6YW5 - chains CC and aa of the 38 polymer chains in the assembly; structure by electron microscopy, 2.85 A resolution.

== Chain CC ==
Protein: Ribosomal protein S5, mitochondrial
Source organism: Neurospora crassa OR74A
UniProtKB: P23351 (RMS5_NEUCR); numbering as in UniProt (aligned over 1-508)
Amino-acid sequence (508 residues; row label = number of the first residue in the row):
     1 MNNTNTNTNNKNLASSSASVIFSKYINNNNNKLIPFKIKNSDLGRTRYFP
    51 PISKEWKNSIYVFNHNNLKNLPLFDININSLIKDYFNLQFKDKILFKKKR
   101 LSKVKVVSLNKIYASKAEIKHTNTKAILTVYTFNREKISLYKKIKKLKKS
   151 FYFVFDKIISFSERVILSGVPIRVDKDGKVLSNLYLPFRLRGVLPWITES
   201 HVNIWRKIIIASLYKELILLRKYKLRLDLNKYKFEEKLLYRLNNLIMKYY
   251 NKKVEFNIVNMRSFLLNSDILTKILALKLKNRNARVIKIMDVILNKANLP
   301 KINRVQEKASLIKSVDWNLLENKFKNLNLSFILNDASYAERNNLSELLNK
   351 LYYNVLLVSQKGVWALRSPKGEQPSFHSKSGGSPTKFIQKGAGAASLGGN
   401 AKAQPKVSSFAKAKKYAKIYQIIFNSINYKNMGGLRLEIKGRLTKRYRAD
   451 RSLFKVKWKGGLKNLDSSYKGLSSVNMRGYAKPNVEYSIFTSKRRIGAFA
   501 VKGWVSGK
Unresolved in the structure: 1-16, 172-192, 370-402

== Chain aa ==
Molecule: 16S rRNA
Source organism: Neurospora crassa OR74A
Sequence (1864 nucleotides; numbered 1 to 1864; the number before each row is that of its first residue):
     1 GAUGUAAUAAAAAAAAUUUUUUUUAAUUUUAUAUUACAUCAAUAAAAAUA
    51 GAUGAGUUUGGUGAUGGCUCUGAUUGAACACUGUCCAAAUACUUGACACA
   101 UGCUAAUCGAACGUUUAAUUUUGGCCUAAGAAAGGGGUUUCAUCGUGGCU
   151 UAAGCUAAGGGGUUUAUUGUGGCUUAAGCUAAGGUUUAAUCUUUGACUUA
   201 AGCGGGUGUUUUAGGGGAACUUGUGCCCCUAAAACCUCUUAAUUAAAAGU
   251 GGUGUACAGGUGAGUAUAAUAUUUUUUCGCUUAACUUAAAGUGAAGGCAA
   301 AUCCUUCAUAUUGCAAAAGGAUAUCUUAGGCACCUGUUGAAAGGGGCCUA
   351 CUUAUAUUAUAUCCGCUUUAAGAGGAUGAGAAAAGUUUCAGAGAUAGGUA
   401 GUUGUUAAGGUCAUGGCUUAACAAGCCAAUAAUUCUCUUAGUCGAAGCUG
   451 AAAAGGCUGAUCGACCACAUUGGGAAUGAAAAAAUCCCAAGGCAAAUAGG
   501 UACAGCAGUGAGGAAUCUUGGUCAAUGGGCCCACGCCUGAACUGGUAACU
   551 UGGAGGAAUGAGGGGUCAACUUUGCAAAUGGAUGAGUGAUCGUUAGAAGA
   601 UCCUUAGUCCCCUGGUCUUCUUGACACAUGAGGUAUAUACUUCUAGUCCA
   651 UAUUGGGGGGAGACUCCACGUCGAUUUAUCGAGUAAAAUUCUGUAUACAU
   701 AUUGAUAAUGACAAUAUGUACAUUUGUCUUGACUAAUUACGUGCCAGCAG
   751 UCGCGGCAAUACGUAAGAGACUAGUGUUAAUCAUCAUAAAUAGGUUUAAA
   801 GGGUACUCAGACGGAAAAAUUCGCCCAAAUAUAGGGGACAAUUUUUCUAG
   851 AGUUUUAUGUAAGAAGGUCGUACUCUAGAGUGGAGAGAUAAAAUUCUGUG
   901 AUACCUAGGGGACGGGUAAAGGCGAAGGCAAUCUUUUAUGUAAAAACUGA
   951 CGUCGAAGGACGAAGGCAAAGGGAACAAAAAGGAUUAGAUACCCCAGUAG
  1001 UCUUUGCAGACAAUUAUGAAUGCCAUAGGUUAGAUUUUUAAUUUAGUCUA
  1051 UAAAUGAAAGUGUAAGCAUUUCACCUCAAGAGUAAGGCGGCAACGCAGGA
  1101 ACUGAAAUCACUAGACCGUUUCUGACACCAGCAAUGAAGUAUGUUAUUUA
  1151 AUUCGGUGACCCACGAAAAACCUUACCACAAUUUGAAUAUUAAUAAUAAU
  1201 GAUAUUAUUUUUUAUGCUUGAUAUGGCAAGCACUCAAUUUUCCCCUCCCC
  1251 GUAGGUUUGCCGCGGGGGGGGAGAAAAAAGAAAAAUAAUGGAUAAUAUAG
  1301 UAAAUACCAUAUUCCAACUAUAUUUAAUUAUUAAUACAAGUGUUGCACGG
  1351 CUGUCUUCAGUUGAUGUUGCGAAACUGUGGUUCGUUCCAUGGAAUUAACG
  1401 UAAACCCUUGCUUUAUUUGUAAAUAUUAUAAAGCAGUUCACCUUUAUAUA
  1451 GGAAAUGAUAAAAGGGAUCAAGACAAGUCAUCAUGGCCUAAAUAUUGUGG
  1501 GCUAUAGACGUGCCACAUUUUCCUAAACAAAGAGAUGCAAAAAUGUGAAU
  1551 UUUAGCUAAUCUCAAAAAAUAGGAUAAAAAUAUACAAGGAUUGUAGUCUG
  1601 AAAUUCGACUGCAUGAAUAAGAAAUUGCUAGUAAUCGUGAAUCACCAUGA
  1651 CACGGUGAAUAUUCCCUCGGAUUGGUACUAACCACUCGUCACAUGCUGAA
  1701 AGGAGUGCGUGCAAUAAGUUUGCUUUUCUGUUAUAAGUAAGUAGACAUAU
  1751 AGGUUUAGAUGUUAUAAUAGGAUCCUUCGUAUGCGCGGCUCUGAUUAGUG
  1801 UUAAGUCGAAAUACGGUUCGUGUAGUGGAAGUUGCACGGGACUUAUCAAU
  1851 GUUGAACAAUACGA
Unresolved in the structure: 1-47, 126-236, 327-358, 563-667, 1195-1328
Ion coordination: K+ site 1: U58, G753; Mg2+ site 1: U93, G262; K+ site 2: C257, A484; K+ site 3: G262, G264, G441; Mg2+ site 2: A263, G264, G441; Mg2+ site 3: G293, G319; Mg2+ site 4: U402, C417; Mg2+ site 5 near A460 (its only coordinating residue here); Mg2+ site 6: C503, A504; K+ site 4: C523, U526, G527; Mg2+ site 7 near A524 (its only coordinating residue here); Mg2+ site 8 near C534 (its only coordinating residue here); 50 more Mg2+ sites not listed; 14 more K+ sites not listed
From the paper describing this entry:
  - Mg2+ coordination: A1745

== Chain CC / chain aa interface ==
Pairs across the interface (90; chain CC residue first):
  Asn30(CC) with A1422(aa), hydrogen bond to the phosphate; A1423(aa), phosphate contact; A1425(aa), hydrogen bond to the base
  Asn31(CC) with U1416(aa), sugar contact; U1417(aa), hydrogen bond to the phosphate; A1425(aa), hydrogen bond to the base
  Lys32(CC) with U1416(aa), hydrogen bond to the base; A1425(aa), hydrogen bond to the sugar
  Ile34(CC) with A1415(aa), phosphate contact; U1416(aa), phosphate contact
  Phe36(CC) with U1414(aa), phosphate contact
  Lys37(CC) with U1413(aa), phosphate contact; U1414(aa), hydrogen bond to the phosphate
  Lys39(CC) with U1413(aa), sugar contact
  Leu43(CC) with G1433(aa), sugar contact
  Gly44(CC) with G1433(aa), hydrogen bond to the sugar
  Thr46(CC) with A1432(aa), sugar contact; G1433(aa), phosphate contact
  Arg47(CC) with C1405(aa), phosphate contact; C1406(aa), salt bridge to the phosphate; A1432(aa), salt bridge to the phosphate; G1433(aa), salt bridge to the phosphate
  Asn66(CC) with U1536(aa), phosphate contact
  Ser102(CC) with U676(aa), hydrogen bond to the sugar; U677(aa), phosphate contact
  Lys103(CC) with U676(aa), salt bridge to the phosphate; U677(aa), base contact
  Val104(CC) with U676(aa), sugar contact
  Arg304(CC) with U1396(aa), salt bridge to the phosphate; A1397(aa), phosphate contact
  Lys308(CC) with A1397(aa), salt bridge to the phosphate; A1398(aa), salt bridge to the phosphate
  Lys313(CC) with C1434(aa), salt bridge to the phosphate; A1435(aa), salt bridge to the phosphate
  Arg436(CC) with A1398(aa), sugar contact
  Lys440(CC) with G1349(aa), salt bridge to the phosphate; G1350(aa), salt bridge to the phosphate
  Gly441(CC) with C1348(aa), sugar contact; G1349(aa), sugar contact
  Arg442(CC) with A758(aa), base contact; A1347(aa), hydrogen bond to the sugar; C1348(aa), sugar contact
  Arg446(CC) with U760(aa), base contact
  Tyr447(CC) with A758(aa), base contact; G1486(aa), sugar contact
  Arg448(CC) with U760(aa), salt bridge to the phosphate
  Ala449(CC) with A758(aa), base contact; A1347(aa), sugar contact
  Asp450(CC) with A1347(aa), hydrogen bond to the sugar
  Arg451(CC) with C1348(aa), phosphate contact; A1475(aa), hydrogen bond to the base
  Ser452(CC) with C1348(aa), hydrogen bond to the phosphate; G1349(aa), hydrogen bond to the phosphate
  Phe454(CC) with G1472(aa), phosphate contact
  Trp458(CC) with U1362(aa), sugar contact; A1398(aa), hydrogen bond to the sugar
  Gly460(CC) with A1398(aa), sugar contact
  Gly461(CC) with A1398(aa), phosphate contact; C1399(aa), phosphate contact
  Leu462(CC) with C1399(aa), hydrogen bond to the phosphate
  Lys463(CC) with C1399(aa), phosphate contact; G1400(aa), phosphate contact; U1401(aa), hydrogen bond to the base
  Ser467(CC) with A1403(aa), hydrogen bond to the sugar; A1404(aa), sugar contact
  Ser468(CC) with A1402(aa), base contact; A1403(aa), base contact
  Gly471(CC) with A1403(aa), sugar contact; A1404(aa), sugar contact
  Leu472(CC) with A1404(aa), sugar contact
  Ser473(CC) with A1404(aa), hydrogen bond to the phosphate; C1405(aa), hydrogen bond to the phosphate
  Ser474(CC) with A1404(aa), hydrogen bond to the sugar; C1405(aa), sugar contact
  Asn476(CC) with C1405(aa), sugar contact
  Ile489(CC) with G1350(aa), sugar contact
  Lys493(CC) with U1484(aa), phosphate contact; G1485(aa), salt bridge to the phosphate
  Arg495(CC) with G1485(aa), sugar contact
  Ile496(CC) with A1347(aa), base contact; G1485(aa), hydrogen bond to the sugar
  Gly497(CC) with A1347(aa), base contact; G1485(aa), sugar contact
  Ala498(CC) with C1348(aa), hydrogen bond to the sugar; G1349(aa), sugar contact; U1484(aa), sugar contact
  Ala500(CC) with G1349(aa), sugar contact; G1350(aa), phosphate contact
  Lys502(CC) with G1350(aa), salt bridge to the phosphate; C1351(aa), salt bridge to the phosphate
Also at the interface, not in a pair above, chain CC (60 interface residues in all): Pro35, Asn40, Ser41, Asp42, Arg45, Phe49, Leu101, Tyr487, Thr491, Phe499
Also at the interface, not in a pair above, chain aa (42 interface residues in all): G1363, U1412, U1420

== Summary ==
Chain CC and chain aa form an interface of 60 and 42 residues respectively; the contacts include 23 hydrogen
bonds and 15 salt bridges. Polar contacts include Asn30(CC)-A1425(aa), Asn31(CC)-A1425(aa) and
Lys32(CC)-U1416(aa). U58(aa) and G753(aa) form the K+ site 1. U93(aa) and G262(aa) coordinate Mg2+ site 1.
From the paper: Mg2+ coordination by A1745(aa).
Here chain CC is Ribosomal protein S5, mitochondrial and chain aa is 16S rRNA, both from Neurospora crassa
OR74A. Entry 6YW5 (The structure of the small subunit of the mitoribosome from Neurospora crassa) was
determined by electron microscopy together with 6YWE, 6YWS, 6YWV, 6YWX and 6YWY from the same study.
